6IC8 - chains A and C; structure by X-ray diffraction, 1.93 A resolution.

# Chain A
Protein: PHD finger protein 3
Organism: Homo sapiens
Reference sequence: Q92576 (PHF3_HUMAN), isoform Q92576-2; residues 1199-1356 here correspond to UniProt positions 1111-1268 (UniProt number = residue number - 88)
Amino-acid sequence (162 residues; row label = number of the first residue in the row):
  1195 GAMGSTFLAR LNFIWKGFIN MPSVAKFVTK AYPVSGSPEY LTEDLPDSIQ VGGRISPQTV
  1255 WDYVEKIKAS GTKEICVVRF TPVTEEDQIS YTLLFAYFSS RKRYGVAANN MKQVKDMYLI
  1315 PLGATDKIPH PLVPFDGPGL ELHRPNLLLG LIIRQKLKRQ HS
Disordered / not traced: 1195-1205, 1352-1356
Differences from the reference sequence: expression tag (1195-1198)
What the authors report for this chain:
  - mutagenesis - R1248A: decreased binding to Pol II
  - mutagenesis - R1248A (10-fold): decreased binding to Tyr-sep-pro-thr-ser-pro-ser-tyr-sep-pro-thr (chain C)

# Chain C
Protein: Tyr-sep-pro-thr-ser-pro-ser-tyr-sep-pro-thr
Amino-acid sequence (14 residues; numbered 3 to 16; the number before each row is that of its first residue):
     3 YSPTSPSYSP TSPS
Disordered / not traced: 14-16
Modified positions: Ser4 (phosphoserine; SEP); Ser11 (phosphoserine; SEP)

# Interface between chain A and chain C
Residue-residue contacts - 34 pairs, chain A then chain C:
  Met1215(A) with Thr13(C)
  Gly1246(A) with Tyr10(C); Pro12(C); Thr13(C), hydrogen bond (backbone-backbone)
  Gly1247(A) with Tyr10(C); Ser11(C); Pro12(C); Thr13(C), hydrogen bond (backbone-side chain)
  Arg1248(A) with Tyr10(C); Ser11(C), hydrogen bond (backbone-backbone); Thr13(C)
  Ile1249(A) with Pro8(C), hydrophobic; Ser9(C); Tyr10(C), hydrophobic
  Thr1253(A) with Pro8(C)
  Tyr1257(A) with Pro5(C); Thr6(C); Ser7(C), hydrogen bond; Pro8(C)
  Lys1260(A) with Tyr3(C); Pro5(C)
  Ser1264(A) with Tyr3(C); Pro5(C)
  Thr1266(A) with Tyr3(C)
  Lys1267(A) with Ser4(C)
  Tyr1291(A) with Thr13(C)
  Arg1297(A) with Ser11(C), covalent bond
  Val1300(A) with Tyr10(C), hydrophobic
  Lys1309(A) with Ser4(C); Pro5(C), hydrogen bond (side chain-backbone); Ser7(C)
  Asp1310(A) with Ser7(C), hydrogen bond
  Tyr1312(A) with Pro8(C)
  Gln1349(A) with Ser4(C)
Interface residues without a listed pair, chain A (20 interface residues in all): Val1245, Ile1261
From the paper, about this interface:
  - residue pairs: Arg1248(A)-Ser11(C) (hydrogen bond), Ile1249(A)-Tyr10(C) (hydrophobic contact), Thr1253(A)-Pro8(C) (hydrophobic contact), Tyr1257(A)-Pro8(C) (hydrophobic contact), Lys1267(A)-Ser4(C) (hydrogen bond), Arg1297(A)-Ser11(C) (hydrogen bond), Val1300(A)-Tyr10(C) (hydrophobic contact), Lys1309(A)-Ser4(C), Tyr1312(A)-Pro8(C) (hydrophobic contact)

# Summary
The interface between chain A and chain C involves 20 residues on one side and 11 on the other; the contacts
include 1 covalent bond and 6 hydrogen bonds. Polar pairs include Gly1247(A)-Thr13(C), Tyr1257(A)-Ser7(C) and
Lys1309(A)-Pro5(C). The paper describes hydrogen bonds between Arg1248(A) and Ser11(C), Lys1267(A) and Ser4(C)
and Arg1297(A) and Ser11(C); hydrophobic contacts between Ile1249(A) and Tyr10(C), Thr1253(A) and Pro8(C) and
Tyr1257(A) and Pro8(C) among others; a contact between Lys1309(A) and Ser4(C). From the paper: R1248A of chain
A reduces binding to Pol II; R1248A of chain A reduces binding to Tyr-sep-pro-thr-ser-pro-ser-tyr-sep-pro-thr
(chain C).
Chain A is PHD finger protein 3 (Homo sapiens) and chain C is Tyr-sep-pro-thr-ser-pro-ser-tyr-sep-pro-thr; the
structure, Crystal structure of the SPOC domain of human PHF3 in complex with RNA polymerase II CTD ..., was
determined by X-ray diffraction, deposited together with 6IC9, 6Q2V and 6Q5Y.
